Entry 8HKC (electron microscopy, 2.49 A resolution); this record covers chains C and F of the 7 polymer chains in the assembly.

Chain C:
Name: DNA-directed RNA polymerase subunit beta
Source organism: Escherichia coli K-12
Notes: EC 2.7.7.6
UniProtKB: P0A8V2 (RPOB_ECOLI); residues 2-1342 here = UniProt positions 2-1342
Sequence (1346 residues; numbered -1 to 1344; the number before each row is that of its first residue; numbers below 1 keep their minus sign (Met-1 is residue -1)):
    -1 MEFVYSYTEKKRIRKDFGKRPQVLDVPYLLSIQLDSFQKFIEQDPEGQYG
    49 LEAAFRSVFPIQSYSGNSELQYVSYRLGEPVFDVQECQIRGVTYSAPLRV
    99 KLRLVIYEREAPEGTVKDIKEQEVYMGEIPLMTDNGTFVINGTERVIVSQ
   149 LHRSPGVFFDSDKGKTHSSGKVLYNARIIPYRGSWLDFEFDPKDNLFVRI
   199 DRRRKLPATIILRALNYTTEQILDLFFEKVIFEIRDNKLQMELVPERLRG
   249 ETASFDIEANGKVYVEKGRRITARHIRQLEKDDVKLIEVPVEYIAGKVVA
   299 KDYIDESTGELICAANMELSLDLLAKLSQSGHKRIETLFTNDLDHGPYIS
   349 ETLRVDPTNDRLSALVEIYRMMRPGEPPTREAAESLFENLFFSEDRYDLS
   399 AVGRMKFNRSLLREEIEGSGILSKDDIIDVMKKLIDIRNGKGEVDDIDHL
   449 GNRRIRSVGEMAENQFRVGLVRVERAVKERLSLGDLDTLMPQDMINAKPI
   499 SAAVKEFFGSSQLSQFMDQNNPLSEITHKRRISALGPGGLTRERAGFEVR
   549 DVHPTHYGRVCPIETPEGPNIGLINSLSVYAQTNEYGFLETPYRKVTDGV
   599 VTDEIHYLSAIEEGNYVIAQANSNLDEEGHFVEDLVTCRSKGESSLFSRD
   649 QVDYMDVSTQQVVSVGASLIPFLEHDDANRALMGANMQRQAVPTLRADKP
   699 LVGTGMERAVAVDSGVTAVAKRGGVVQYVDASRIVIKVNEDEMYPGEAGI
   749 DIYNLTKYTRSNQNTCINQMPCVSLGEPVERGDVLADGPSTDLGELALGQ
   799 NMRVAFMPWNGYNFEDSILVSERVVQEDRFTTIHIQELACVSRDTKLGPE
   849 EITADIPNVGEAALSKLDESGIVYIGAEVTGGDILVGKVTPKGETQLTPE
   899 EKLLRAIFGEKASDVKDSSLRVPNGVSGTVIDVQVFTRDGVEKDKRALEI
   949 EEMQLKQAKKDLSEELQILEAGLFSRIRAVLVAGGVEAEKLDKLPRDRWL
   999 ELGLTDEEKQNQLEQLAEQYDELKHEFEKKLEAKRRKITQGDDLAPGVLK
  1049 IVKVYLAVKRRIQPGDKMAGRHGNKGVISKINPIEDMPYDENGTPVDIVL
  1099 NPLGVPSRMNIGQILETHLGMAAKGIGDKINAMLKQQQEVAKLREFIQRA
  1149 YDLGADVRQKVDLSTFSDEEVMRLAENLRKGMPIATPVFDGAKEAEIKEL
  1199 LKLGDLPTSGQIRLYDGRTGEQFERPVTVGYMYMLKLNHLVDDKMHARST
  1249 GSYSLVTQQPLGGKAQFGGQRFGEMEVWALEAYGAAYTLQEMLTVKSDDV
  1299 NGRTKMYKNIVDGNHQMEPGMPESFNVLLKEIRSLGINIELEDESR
Not modelled in the structure: -1 to 2, 233-332, 974-1025, 1343-1344
Differences from the reference sequence: initiating methionine (-1); expression tag (0-1, 1343-1344)
UniProt features mapped onto this chain:
  - modified residue (N6-acetyllysine): Lys1022, Lys1200
  - mutagenesis: Ile561 (I561S: Resistant to antibiotics salinamide A and B), Ile569 (I569S: Resistant to antibiotics salinamide A and B), Ala665 (A665E: Resistant to antibiotics salinamide A and B), Asp675 (D675A/G: Resistant to antibiotics salinamide A and B), Asn677 (N677H/K: Resistant to antibiotics salinamide A and B), Leu680 (L680M: Resistant to antibiotics salinamide A and B), Glu813 (E813K: Disrupts the enzyme's active center)

Chain F:
Name: DNA-directed RNA polymerase subunit beta'
Source organism: Escherichia coli K-12
Notes: EC 2.7.7.6
UniProtKB: P0A8T7 (RPOC_ECOLI); residue numbers follow UniProt; this construct covers 2-1407
Sequence (1425 residues; numbered -1 to 1423; the number before each row is that of its first residue; numbers below 1 keep their minus sign (Met-1 is residue -1)):
    -1 MTSKDLLKFLKAQTKTEEFDAIKIALASPDMIRSWSFGEVKKPETINYRT
    49 FKPERDGLFCARIFGPVKDYECLCGKYKRLKHRGVICEKCGVEVTQTKVR
    99 RERMGHIELASPTAHIWFLKSLPSRIGLLLDMPLRDIERVLYFESYVVIE
   149 GGMTNLERQQILTEEQYLDALEEFGDEFDAKMGAEAIQALLKSMDLEQEC
   199 EQLREELNETNSETKRKKLTKRIKLLEAFVQSGNKPEWMILTVLPVLPPD
   249 LRPLVPLDGGRFATSDLNDLYRRVINRNNRLKRLLDLAAPDIIVRNEKRM
   299 LQEAVDALLDNGRRGRAITGSNKRPLKSLADMIKGKQGRFRQNLLGKRVD
   349 YSGRSVITVGPYLRLHQCGLPKKMALELFKPFIYGKLELRGLATTIKAAK
   399 KMVEREEAVVWDILDEVIREHPVLLNRAPTLHRLGIQAFEPVLIEGKAIQ
   449 LHPLVCAAYNADFDGDQMAVHVPLTLEAQLEARALMMSTNNILSPANGEP
   499 IIVPSQDVVLGLYYMTRDCVNAKGEGMVLTGPKEAERLYRSGLASLHARV
   549 KVRITEYEKDANGELVAKTSLKDTTVGRAILWMIVPKGLPYSIVNQALGK
   599 KAISKMLNTCYRILGLKPTVIFADQIMYTGFAYAARSGASVGIDDMVIPE
   649 KKHEIISEAEAEVAEIQEQFQSGLVTAGERYNKVIDIWAAANDRVSKAMM
   699 DNLQTETVINRDGQEEKQVSFNSIYMMADSGARGSAAQIRQLAGMRGLMA
   749 KPDGSIIETPITANFREGLNVLQYFISTHGARKGLADTALKTANSGYLTR
   799 RLVDVAQDLVVTEDDCGTHEGIMMTPVIEGGDVKEPLRDRVLGRVTAEDV
   849 LKPGTADILVPRNTLLHEQWCDLLEENSVDAVKVRSVVSCDTDFGVCAHC
   899 YGRDLARGHIINKGEAIGVIAAQSIGEPGTQLTMRTFHIGGAASRAAAES
   949 SIQVKNKGSIKLSNVKSVVNSSGKLVITSRNTELKLIDEFGRTKESYKVP
   999 YGAVLAKGDGEQVAGGETVANWDPHTMPVITEVSGFVRFTDMIDGQTITR
  1049 QTDELTGLSSLVVLDSAERTAGGKDLRPALKIVDAQGNDVLIPGTDMPAQ
  1099 YFLPGKAIVQLEDGVQISSGDTLARIPQESGGTKDITGGLPRVADLFEAR
  1149 RPKEPAILAEISGIVSFGKETKGKRRLVITPVDGSDPYEEMIPKWRQLNV
  1199 FEGERVERGDVISDGPEAPHDILRLRGVHAVTRYIVNEVQDVYRLQGVKI
  1249 NDKHIEVIVRQMLRKATIVNAGSSDFLEGEQVEYSRVKIANRELEANGKV
  1299 GATYSRDLLGITKASLATESFISAASFQETTRVLTEAAVAGKRDELRGLK
  1349 ENVIVGRLIPAGTGYAYHQDRMRRRAAGEAPAAPQVTAEDASASLAELLN
  1399 AGLGGSDNELEHHHHHHHHHHHHGT
Not modelled in the structure: -1 to 14, 931-956, 960-1135, 1377-1423
Differences from the reference sequence: initiating methionine (-1); expression tag (0-1, 1408-1423)
Metal / ion sites: Zn2+ site 1: Cys70, Cys72, Cys85, Cys88; Mg2+: Asp460, Asp462, Asp464; Zn2+ site 2: Cys814, Cys888, Cys895, Cys898
UniProt features mapped onto this chain:
  - binding site (Zn(2+)): Cys70, Cys72, Cys85, Cys88, Cys814, Cys888, Cys895, Cys898
  - binding site (Mg(2+)): Asp460, Asp462, Asp464
  - modified residue: Lys983 (N6-acetyllysine)
  - mutagenesis: Gln504 (Q504P: Resistant to antibiotics salinamide A and B), Asn690 (N690D: Resistant to antibiotics salinamide A and B), Met697 (M697V: Resistant to antibiotics salinamide A and B), Ala735 (A735T: Resistant to antibiotics salinamide A and B), Arg738 (R738C/H/P/S: Resistant to antibiotics salinamide A and B), Ala748 (A748E: Resistant to antibiotics salinamide A and B), Pro758 (P758S/T: Resistant to antibiotics salinamide A and B), Phe763 (F763C: Resistant to antibiotics salinamide A and B), Ser775 (S775A: Resistant to antibiotics salinamide A and B), Ala779 (A779T/V: Resistant to antibiotics salinamide A and B), Arg780 (R780C: Resistant to antibiotics salinamide A and B), Gly782 (G782A/C: Resistant to antibiotics salinamide A and B), 1 further mutagenesis entry in UniProt
Reported in the primary citation:
  - binding site for the 54-nt DNA strand: Arg47

Interface between chain C and chain F:
Pairs across the interface - 286 pairs, chain C then chain F:
  Phe545(C) - Asp785(F)
  Phe545(C) - Leu788(F)  hydrophobic
  Arg548(C) - Arg780(F)
  Asp549(C) - Pro750(F)
  Val550(C) - His777(F)
  Val550(C) - Arg780(F)
  His551(C) - Phe773(F)
  Tyr555(C) - Val769(F)
  Tyr555(C) - Phe773(F)
  Pro560(C) - Arg780(F)  hydrogen bond (backbone-side chain)
  Ile561(C) - Tyr772(F)
  Ile561(C) - Thr776(F)
  Thr563(C) - Arg780(F)
  Glu565(C) - Leu783(F)
  Ile569(C) - Leu783(F)  hydrophobic
  Ile569(C) - Ala784(F)
  Gln618(C) - Val769(F)
  Gln618(C) - Leu770(F)
  Thr635(C) - Leu770(F)
  Ser642(C) - Leu770(F)
  Val660(C) - Val769(F)  hydrophobic
  Val660(C) - Phe773(F)  hydrophobic
  Glu672(C) - Gly766(F)
  Glu672(C) - Leu767(F)  hydrogen bond (backbone-backbone)
  His673(C) - Phe763(F)  hydrogen bond (side chain-backbone)
  His673(C) - Arg764(F)  hydrogen bond (side chain-backbone)
  His673(C) - Glu765(F)
  His673(C) - Gly766(F)
  Asp674(C) - Phe763(F)
  Asp675(C) - Phe763(F)
  Ala676(C) - Ala779(F)  hydrophobic
  Asn677(C) - Ala779(F)
  Asn677(C) - Leu783(F)
  Ala679(C) - Tyr772(F)
  Phe804(C) - Ala637(F)
  Phe804(C) - Ser638(F)  hydrogen bond (backbone-side chain)
  Met805(C) - Ala637(F)
  Pro806(C) - Asp505(F)
  Pro806(C) - Ala633(F)
  Pro806(C) - Ala637(F)
  Asn808(C) - Pro359(F)
  Asn808(C) - Ala633(F)
  Gly809(C) - Pro359(F)
  Gly809(C) - Phe629(F)
  Tyr810(C) - Pro359(F)
  Phe812(C) - Pro451(F)  hydrophobic
  Phe812(C) - Phe461(F)
  Phe812(C) - Ser503(F)
  Phe812(C) - Gln504(F)
  Phe812(C) - Asp505(F)
  Glu813(C) - Asp460(F)
  Glu813(C) - Phe461(F)  hydrogen bond (backbone-backbone)
  Glu813(C) - Gln504(F)  hydrogen bond
  Asp814(C) - Phe461(F)
  Ser815(C) - Val357(F)
  Ser815(C) - Phe461(F)
  Arg841(C) - Asp256(F)
  Lys844(C) - Arg47(F)
  Gln894(C) - Arg77(F)  hydrogen bond
  Gln1061(C) - Lys445(F)
  Pro1062(C) - Ala446(F)
  Lys1065(C) - Asp462(F)
  Lys1073(C) - Asp462(F)  salt bridge
  Val1075(C) - Thr356(F)
  Val1075(C) - Phe461(F)
  Val1075(C) - Asp462(F)
  Val1075(C) - Gly463(F)
  Ile1076(C) - Thr356(F)
  Asn1099(C) - Asp505(F)  hydrogen bond
  Pro1100(C) - Ala637(F)
  Pro1100(C) - Val639(F)  hydrophobic
  Leu1101(C) - Gln504(F)
  Leu1101(C) - Asp505(F)
  Leu1101(C) - Leu508(F)  hydrophobic
  Leu1101(C) - Met725(F)  hydrophobic
  Leu1101(C) - Arg731(F)
  Ser1105(C) - Arg731(F)  hydrogen bond
  Met1107(C) - Gln739(F)
  Met1107(C) - Leu740(F)  hydrophobic
  Met1107(C) - Phe763(F)  hydrophobic
  Ile1109(C) - Ile641(F)  hydrophobic
  Ile1109(C) - Met644(F)  hydrophobic
  Ile1109(C) - Leu740(F)  hydrophobic
  His1116(C) - Ile641(F)
  Phe1187(C) - Leu767(F)
  Phe1187(C) - Asn768(F)
  Phe1187(C) - Val769(F)  hydrophobic
  Phe1187(C) - Tyr772(F)  hydrophobic
  Glu1192(C) - Ile641(F)
  Glu1192(C) - Arg764(F)  salt bridge
  Lys1196(C) - Asp642(F)  salt bridge
  Gln1209(C) - Ser638(F)
  Gln1209(C) - Val639(F)
  Gln1209(C) - Gly640(F)
  Glu1219(C) - Arg634(F)  salt bridge
  Phe1221(C) - Ala633(F)
  Glu1222(C) - Tyr512(F)  hydrogen bond
  Glu1222(C) - Tyr537(F)  hydrogen bond
  Glu1222(C) - Arg634(F)
  Glu1222(C) - Ser635(F)
  Arg1223(C) - Ser635(F)
  Arg1223(C) - Gly636(F)
  Arg1223(C) - Phe719(F)  hydrogen bond (side chain-backbone)
  Arg1223(C) - Ser721(F)  hydrogen bond
  Arg1223(C) - Met724(F)
  Pro1224(C) - Gly636(F)
  Pro1224(C) - Ser638(F)
  Val1225(C) - Gly636(F)
  Val1225(C) - Ser638(F)
  Thr1226(C) - Ser638(F)  hydrogen bond (backbone-side chain)
  Thr1226(C) - Val639(F)  hydrogen bond (side chain-backbone)
  Thr1226(C) - Gly640(F)
  Val1239(C) - Lys445(F)
  Asp1240(C) - Lys445(F)  salt bridge
  Lys1242(C) - Arg352(F)
  Lys1242(C) - Val354(F)
  Met1243(C) - Arg352(F)
  Met1243(C) - Ser353(F)
  Met1243(C) - Met372(F)  hydrophobic
  Met1243(C) - Lys445(F)
  His1244(C) - Gly351(F)
  His1244(C) - Arg352(F)  hydrogen bond (backbone-backbone)
  His1244(C) - Met372(F)
  Ala1245(C) - Ser350(F)
  Ala1245(C) - Glu375(F)
  Arg1246(C) - Asp348(F)  salt bridge
  Arg1246(C) - Tyr349(F)  hydrogen bond (backbone-backbone)
  Arg1246(C) - Ser350(F)  hydrogen bond (backbone-backbone)
  Arg1246(C) - Glu375(F)
  Arg1246(C) - Leu376(F)
  Ser1247(C) - Asp348(F)
  Ser1247(C) - Tyr349(F)
  Ser1247(C) - Glu375(F)  hydrogen bond (backbone-side chain)
  Ser1247(C) - Pro379(F)
  Thr1248(C) - Tyr349(F)
  Tyr1251(C) - Asp348(F)  hydrogen bond
  Leu1253(C) - Arg99(F)  hydrogen bond (backbone-side chain)
  Val1254(C) - Arg99(F)  hydrogen bond (backbone-side chain)
  Val1254(C) - Pro251(F)  hydrophobic
  Val1254(C) - Arg337(F)
  Thr1255(C) - Arg337(F)
  Thr1255(C) - Asn341(F)
  Gln1256(C) - Arg99(F)
  Gln1257(C) - Asn341(F)  hydrogen bond
  Gln1257(C) - Lys345(F)
  Pro1258(C) - Arg346(F)
  Pro1258(C) - Asp348(F)
  Leu1259(C) - Arg346(F)
  Gly1260(C) - Arg346(F)
  Phe1265(C) - Glu375(F)
  Gly1267(C) - Arg346(F)  hydrogen bond (backbone-side chain)
  Gly1267(C) - Val347(F)
  Gly1267(C) - Ser350(F)
  Gln1268(C) - Arg346(F)
  Gln1268(C) - Val347(F)  hydrogen bond (backbone-backbone)
  Gln1268(C) - Ser350(F)  hydrogen bond (backbone-side chain)
  Gln1268(C) - Gly351(F)
  Gln1268(C) - Arg352(F)  hydrogen bond
  Arg1269(C) - Arg339(F)
  Arg1269(C) - Gln340(F)  hydrogen bond (side chain-backbone)
  Arg1269(C) - Gly344(F)
  Arg1269(C) - Lys345(F)
  Arg1269(C) - Arg346(F)
  Phe1270(C) - Gly344(F)
  Phe1270(C) - Lys345(F)  hydrogen bond (backbone-backbone)
  Glu1272(C) - Leu343(F)
  Met1273(C) - Thr428(F)
  Glu1274(C) - Asn424(F)
  Glu1274(C) - Thr428(F)  hydrogen bond
  Glu1274(C) - Ile434(F)
  Val1275(C) - Leu343(F)
  Trp1276(C) - Val801(F)
  Trp1276(C) - Val917(F)
  Trp1276(C) - Gln921(F)
  Ala1277(C) - Arg431(F)
  Ala1277(C) - Gln921(F)
  Glu1279(C) - Ala914(F)
  Glu1279(C) - Val1351(F)
  Ala1280(C) - Arg431(F)
  Ala1280(C) - Ile918(F)  hydrophobic
  Ala1280(C) - Gln921(F)
  Tyr1281(C) - Arg431(F)  hydrogen bond (side chain-backbone)
  Tyr1281(C) - Ile434(F)  hydrogen bond (side chain-backbone)
  Tyr1281(C) - Leu483(F)
  Tyr1281(C) - Asn489(F)  hydrogen bond
  Gly1282(C) - Gly1360(F)
  Gly1282(C) - Thr1361(F)  hydrogen bond (backbone-backbone)
  Ala1283(C) - Glu479(F)
  Ala1283(C) - Met484(F)  hydrophobic
  Ala1284(C) - Glu479(F)
  Ala1284(C) - Leu1356(F)
  Ala1284(C) - Ile1357(F)  hydrophobic
  Ala1284(C) - Thr1361(F)  hydrogen bond (backbone-side chain)
  Ala1284(C) - Gly1362(F)
  Tyr1285(C) - Glu475(F)
  Tyr1285(C) - Glu479(F)  hydrogen bond (backbone-side chain)
  Tyr1285(C) - Thr1361(F)
  Thr1286(C) - Ala476(F)
  Thr1286(C) - Glu479(F)  hydrogen bond
  Thr1286(C) - Met484(F)
  Leu1287(C) - Val1351(F)  hydrophobic
  Gln1288(C) - Gly1354(F)
  Gln1288(C) - Leu1356(F)
  Glu1289(C) - Val470(F)
  Glu1289(C) - Pro471(F)
  Glu1289(C) - Leu472(F)  hydrogen bond (side chain-backbone)
  Glu1289(C) - Thr473(F)  hydrogen bond (side chain-backbone)
  Glu1289(C) - Ala476(F)
  Met1290(C) - Val347(F)
  Met1290(C) - His469(F)
  Leu1291(C) - Lys345(F)  hydrogen bond (backbone-side chain)
  Leu1291(C) - Val1351(F)
  Thr1292(C) - Gly1354(F)
  Lys1294(C) - Val347(F)
  Lys1294(C) - Asp348(F)  hydrogen bond (backbone-backbone)
  Lys1294(C) - Val470(F)  hydrogen bond (side chain-backbone)
  Lys1294(C) - Leu472(F)
  Ser1295(C) - Lys345(F)
  Ser1295(C) - Arg346(F)  hydrogen bond (side chain-backbone)
  Asp1296(C) - Lys345(F)  salt bridge
  Met1304(C) - Thr473(F)
  Tyr1305(C) - Tyr349(F)
  Ile1308(C) - Pro379(F)  hydrophobic
  Val1309(C) - Gly383(F)
  Val1309(C) - Glu386(F)
  His1313(C) - Phe380(F)
  His1313(C) - Leu472(F)
  His1313(C) - Leu474(F)
  Met1315(C) - Thr473(F)
  Met1319(C) - Phe17(F)  hydrophobic
  Met1319(C) - Val1353(F)
  Pro1320(C) - Lys345(F)
  Pro1320(C) - Val1353(F)
  Glu1321(C) - Arg99(F)  salt bridge
  Ser1322(C) - Asn341(F)
  Ser1322(C) - Leu342(F)
  Phe1323(C) - Ile20(F)  hydrophobic
  Phe1323(C) - Leu342(F)
  Phe1323(C) - Ile1352(F)  hydrophobic
  Val1325(C) - Arg99(F)
  Val1325(C) - Arg337(F)
  Leu1326(C) - Ile331(F)  hydrophobic
  Leu1326(C) - Arg337(F)
  Leu1326(C) - Phe338(F)  hydrophobic
  Leu1326(C) - Leu342(F)  hydrophobic
  Lys1328(C) - Glu100(F)  hydrogen bond (side chain-backbone)
  Lys1328(C) - Leu245(F)
  Lys1328(C) - Leu249(F)
  Glu1329(C) - Met330(F)
  Glu1329(C) - Ile331(F)
  Glu1329(C) - Arg337(F)  salt bridge
  Arg1331(C) - Trp33(F)
  Arg1331(C) - Pro243(F)
  Ser1332(C) - Met102(F)
  Ser1332(C) - Pro243(F)
  Ser1332(C) - Leu245(F)
  Ser1332(C) - Leu327(F)
  Leu1333(C) - His113(F)  hydrogen bond (backbone-side chain)
  Leu1333(C) - Trp115(F)  hydrophobic
  Leu1333(C) - Leu307(F)
  Leu1333(C) - Leu327(F)  hydrophobic
  Leu1333(C) - Ile331(F)  hydrophobic
  Gly1334(C) - Ala25(F)
  Ile1335(C) - Ile22(F)  hydrophobic
  Ile1335(C) - Ala23(F)
  Ile1335(C) - Trp33(F)
  Ile1335(C) - Trp115(F)  hydrophobic
  Asn1336(C) - Lys21(F)
  Asn1336(C) - Ile22(F)
  Asn1336(C) - Ala23(F)  hydrogen bond (backbone-backbone)
  Asn1336(C) - Leu24(F)
  Asn1336(C) - Trp33(F)
  Ile1337(C) - Ile20(F)  hydrophobic
  Ile1337(C) - Lys21(F)
  Glu1338(C) - Ile20(F)
  Glu1338(C) - Lys21(F)  hydrogen bond (backbone-backbone)
  Leu1339(C) - Phe17(F)  hydrophobic
  Leu1339(C) - Ala19(F)
  Leu1339(C) - Ile20(F)  hydrophobic
  Glu1340(C) - Phe17(F)
  Glu1340(C) - Asp18(F)  hydrogen bond (backbone-backbone)
  Glu1340(C) - Ala19(F)  hydrogen bond (backbone-backbone)
  Glu1340(C) - Arg1341(F)  salt bridge
  Asp1341(C) - Phe17(F)
  Glu1342(C) - Glu16(F)
  Glu1342(C) - Asp18(F)
Interface residues without a listed pair, chain C (156 interface residues in all): Pro552, His554, Cys559, Gly566, Asn573, Asn620, Arg637, Thr657, Leu671, Leu680, Trp807, Asn811, Glu892, Gly1063, Gly1074, Ser1077, Pro1104, Ile1112, Leu1113, Ser1207, Gly1271, Leu1278, Gln1314, Ile1330
Interface residues without a listed pair, chain F (174 interface residues in all): Met29, Phe49, Lys76, Val244, Pro246, Asp248, Val253, Gly257, Ala328, Tyr360, Lys371, Lys378, Tyr382, Ile394, Leu422, Pro427, His430, Leu432, Gln435, Cys454, Ala459, Gln465, Ala467, Arg538, Leu544, Ala632, Asn720, Ile722, Ala730, Gln736, Arg744, Ala787, Arg798, Ala1336, Leu1347, Arg1355, Ala1359

Summary:
Chain C and chain F form an interface of 156 and 174 residues respectively; the contacts include 50 hydrogen
bonds and 10 salt bridges. Among the polar pairs are Lys1073(C)-Asp462(F), Glu1192(C)-Arg764(F) and
Lys1196(C)-Asp642(F). The paper reports a binding site for the 54-nt DNA strand at Arg47(F).
Here chain C is DNA-directed RNA polymerase subunit beta and chain F is DNA-directed RNA polymerase subunit
beta', both from Escherichia coli K-12. Entry 8HKC (Cryo-EM structure of E. coli RNAP sigma32 complex) was
determined by electron microscopy.
